PDB entry 9IUM | electron microscopy, 3.08 A resolution | chain A

Chain A:
Protein: Pleiotropic ABC efflux transporter of multiple drugs CDR1
Source organism: Candida albicans SC5314
Reference sequence: Q5ANA3 (CDR1_CANAL); residues 1-1501 here = UniProt positions 1-1501
Chain sequence (1501 residues; numbered 1 to 1501; the number before each row is that of its first residue):
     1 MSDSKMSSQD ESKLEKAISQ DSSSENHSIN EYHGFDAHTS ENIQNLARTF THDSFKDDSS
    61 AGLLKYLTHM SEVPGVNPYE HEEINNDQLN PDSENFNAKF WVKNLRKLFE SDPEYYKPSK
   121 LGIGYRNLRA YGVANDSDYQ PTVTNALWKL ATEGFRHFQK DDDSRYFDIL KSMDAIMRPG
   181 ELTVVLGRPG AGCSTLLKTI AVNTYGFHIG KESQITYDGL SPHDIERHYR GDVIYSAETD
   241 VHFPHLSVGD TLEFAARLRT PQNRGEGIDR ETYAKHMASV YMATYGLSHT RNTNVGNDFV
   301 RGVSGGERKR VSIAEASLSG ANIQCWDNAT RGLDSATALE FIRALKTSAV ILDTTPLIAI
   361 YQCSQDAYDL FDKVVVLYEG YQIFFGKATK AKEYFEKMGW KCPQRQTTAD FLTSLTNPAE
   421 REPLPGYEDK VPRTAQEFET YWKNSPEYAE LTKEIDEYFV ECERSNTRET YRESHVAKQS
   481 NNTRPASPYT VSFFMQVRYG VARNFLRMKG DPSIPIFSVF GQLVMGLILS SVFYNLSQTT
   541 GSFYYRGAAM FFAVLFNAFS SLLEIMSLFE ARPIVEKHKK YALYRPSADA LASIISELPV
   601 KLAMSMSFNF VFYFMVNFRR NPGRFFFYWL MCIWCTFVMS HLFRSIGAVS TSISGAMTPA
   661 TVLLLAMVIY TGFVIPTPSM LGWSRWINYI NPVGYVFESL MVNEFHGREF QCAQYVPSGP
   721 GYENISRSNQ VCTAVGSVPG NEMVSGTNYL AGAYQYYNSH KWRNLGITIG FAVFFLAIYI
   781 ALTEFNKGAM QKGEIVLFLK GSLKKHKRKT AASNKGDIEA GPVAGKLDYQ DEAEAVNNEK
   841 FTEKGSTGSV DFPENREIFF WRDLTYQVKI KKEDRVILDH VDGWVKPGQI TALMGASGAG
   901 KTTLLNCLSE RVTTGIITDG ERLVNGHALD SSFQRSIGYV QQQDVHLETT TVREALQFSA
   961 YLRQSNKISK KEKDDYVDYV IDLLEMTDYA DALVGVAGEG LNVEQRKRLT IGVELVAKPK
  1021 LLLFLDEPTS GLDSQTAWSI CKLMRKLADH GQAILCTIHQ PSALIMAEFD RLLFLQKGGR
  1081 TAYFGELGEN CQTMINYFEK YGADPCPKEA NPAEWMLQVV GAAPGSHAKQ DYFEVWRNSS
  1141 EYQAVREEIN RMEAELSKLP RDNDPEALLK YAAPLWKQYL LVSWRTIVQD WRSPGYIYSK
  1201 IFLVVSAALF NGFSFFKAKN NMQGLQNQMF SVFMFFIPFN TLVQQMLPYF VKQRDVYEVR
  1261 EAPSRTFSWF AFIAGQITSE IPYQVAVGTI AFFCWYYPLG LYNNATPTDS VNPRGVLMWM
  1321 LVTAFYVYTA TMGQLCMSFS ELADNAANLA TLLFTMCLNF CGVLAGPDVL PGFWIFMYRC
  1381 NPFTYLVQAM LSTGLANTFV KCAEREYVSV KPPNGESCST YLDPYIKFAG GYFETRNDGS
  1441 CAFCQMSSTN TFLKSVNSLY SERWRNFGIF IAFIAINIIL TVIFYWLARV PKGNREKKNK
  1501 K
Disordered / not traced: 1-30, 56-85, 134-140, 160-164, 466-484, 789-854, 1492-1501
UniProt features mapped onto this chain:
  - binding site (ATP): Gly895 to Thr902
  - mutagenesis: Cys193 (C193A: Impairs NBD-mediated ATP hydrolysis), Asp232 (D232K: Leads to general drug-sensitivity), Gly296 (G296D: Leads to selective drug-sensitivity), Trp326 (W326A: Impairs NBD ATP-binding), Phe551 (F551A: Leads to selective drug-sensitivity), Phe552 (F552A: Leads to reduced drug efflux but shows normal ATPase activity), Phe559 (F559A: Leads to reduced drug efflux and ATPase activity), Ser561 (S561A: Leads to selective drug-sensitivity), Glu564 (E564A: Leads to selective drug-sensitivity), Met604 (M604A: Leads to selective drug-sensitivity), Asn609 (N609A: Leads to selective drug-sensitivity), Trp629 (W629L: Leads to selective drug-sensitivity), 40 further mutagenesis entries in UniProt
Disulfide bonds: Cys712-Cys732, Cys1402-Cys1444, Cys1418-Cys1441
Ligand contacts:
  - Pip2(20:4/18:0) (A1L26): Leu602, Gly623, Arg624, Phe626, Phe627, Trp629, Leu630, Ile633, Trp634, Phe637, His706, Asn758, Lys761, Trp762
  - milbemycin oxime (A1L27): Phe517, Phe552, Phe556, Phe559, Ser560, Leu562, Leu563, Met657, Thr661, Leu664, Leu665, Val668, Ile1237, Asn1240, Thr1241, Asn1348, Thr1351, Leu1352, Thr1355, Leu1358
Reported in the primary citation:
  - binding site for milbemycin oxime: Phe517, Thr661, Asn1240
  - conformationally variable residues: Phe517
  - mutagenesis - N1240A/T1351A: decreased expression
  - mutagenesis - N1240A/T1355A: decreased catalytic activity
  - mutagenesis - L529A, N1359A: unchanged catalytic activity
  - mutagenesis - L529A, F551A, F552A, L555A, F559A, V668A, F1233A, M1234A/I1237A, N1240A/T1351A, N1240A/T1355A, F1354A, L1358A, N1359A: decreased growth in response to fluconazole
  - mutagenesis - M525A, F556A, L665A, M1234A, I1237A, N1240A, T1351A, T1355A: unchanged growth in response to fluconazole
  - mutagenesis - F551A, F552A, L555A, F559A, V668A, F1233A, M1234A/I1237A, F1354A, L1358A: decreased catalytic activity on ATP
  - mutagenesis - R624A/H706A/N758A/K761A: unchanged growth in response to fluconazole resistance

In short:
Chain A binds Pip2(20:4/18:0) and milbemycin oxime. UniProt lists 8 ATP-binding residues and 52 mutagenesis
sites. From the paper: a binding site for milbemycin oxime at Phe517, Thr661 and Asn1240; L529A, F551A and
F552A, among others, reduce growth in response to fluconazole; 22 substitutions were tested in all.
Chain A is Pleiotropic ABC efflux transporter of multiple drugs CDR1 (Candida albicans SC5314); the structure,
The structure of Candida albicans Cdr1 in milbemycin oxime-inhibited state, was determined by electron
microscopy, deposited together with 9IUK and 9IUL.
